Entry 3LQR (X-ray diffraction, 3.90 A resolution); this record covers chains A and B.

# Chain A (and B)
Protein: Cell death protein 4
From: Caenorhabditis elegans
Notes: chain B of this document is another copy of the same molecule, construct and numbering; everything in this record applies to it too
UniProt: P30429 (CED4_CAEEL); residues 1-549 here = UniProt positions 1-549
Chain sequence (549 residues; each row starts with the number of its first residue):
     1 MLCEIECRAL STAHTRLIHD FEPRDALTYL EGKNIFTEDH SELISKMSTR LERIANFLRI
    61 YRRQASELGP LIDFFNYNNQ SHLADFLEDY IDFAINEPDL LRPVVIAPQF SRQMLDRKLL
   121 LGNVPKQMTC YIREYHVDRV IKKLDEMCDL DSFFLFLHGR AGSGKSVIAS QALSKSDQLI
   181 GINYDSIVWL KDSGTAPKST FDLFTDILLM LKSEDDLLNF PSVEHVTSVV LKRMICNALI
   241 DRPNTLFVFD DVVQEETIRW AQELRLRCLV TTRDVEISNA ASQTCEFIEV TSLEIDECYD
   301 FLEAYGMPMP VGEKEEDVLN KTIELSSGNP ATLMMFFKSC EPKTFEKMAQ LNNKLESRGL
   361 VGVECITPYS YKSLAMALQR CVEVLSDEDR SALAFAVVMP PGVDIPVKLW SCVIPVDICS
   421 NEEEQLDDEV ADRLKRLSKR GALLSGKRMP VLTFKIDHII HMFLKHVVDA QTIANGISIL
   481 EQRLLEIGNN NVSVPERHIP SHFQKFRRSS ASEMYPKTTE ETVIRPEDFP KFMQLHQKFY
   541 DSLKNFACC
Disordered / not traced: 417-423, 488-520, 544-549 (chain B: 417-425, 488-520, 544-549)
Small-molecule neighbours: ATP (adenosine-5'-triphosphate): Met128, Tyr131, Arg160, Gly162, Ser163, Gly164, Lys165, Ser166, Val167, Gln171, Lys191, Asp250, Asp251, Thr271, Arg273, Phe301, Tyr305, Pro330, Ala331, Met334, Thr367, Pro368, Tyr369, Tyr371
Swiss-Prot annotation at these positions:
  - binding site (ATP): Tyr131, Gly162, Gly164, Lys165, Ser166, Val167, Arg273, Thr367, Tyr369
  - binding site (Mg(2+)): Ser166
  - mutagenesis: Gln80 to Cys549 (In n1162; reduces the number of apoptotic corpses and restores the number of male tail rays in an icd-1 RNAi background), Val230 (V230D: Loss of dimerization without affecting interaction with ced-9, loss of ced-3 activation and severe reduction in the number of cell corpses in embryos in a ced-1 mutant background ...), Arg233 (R233E: Severe reduction in the number of cell corpses in embryos in a ced-1 mutant background ...), Met234 (M234E: Loss of dimerization without affecting interaction with ced-9, loss of ced-3 activation and severe reduction in the number of cell corpses in embryos in a ced-1 mutant background ...), Asp250 to Asp251 (Severe reduction in the number of cell corpses in embryos in a ced-1 mutant background), Ile258 (I258N: In n1948; no effect on the interaction with mac-1), Ala394 (A394W: Reduced interaction with ced-3)

# Chain A / chain B interface
Contacting residue pairs (54; chain A residue first):
  His19(A) with Met1(B)
  Asp20(A) with Met1(B); Arg63(B)
  Glu22(A) with Arg59(B), salt bridge; Arg63(B), salt bridge
  Asp25(A) with His40(B), salt bridge
  Arg50(A) with Arg63(B)
  Tyr77(A) with Asp39(B), hydrogen bond
  Asn78(A) with Thr37(B); Gln64(B), hydrogen bond (backbone-side chain)
  Asn79(A) with Asn34(B), hydrogen bond (side chain-backbone); Ile35(B); Phe36(B), hydrogen bond (side chain-backbone); Gln64(B)
  Gln80(A) with Gln64(B)
  Asp116(A) with Arg265(B)
  Leu119(A) with Arg265(B)
  Leu120(A) with Cys236(B), hydrophobic; Leu264(B); Arg265(B)
  Val124(A) with Arg265(B), hydrogen bond (backbone-side chain)
  Pro125(A) with Arg265(B)
  Lys126(A) with Ser282(B); Gln283(B)
  Met128(A) with Ser282(B)
  Asp206(A) with Thr227(B); Val229(B)
  Leu209(A) with Val230(B), hydrophobic; Arg233(B)
  Met210(A) with Arg233(B), hydrogen bond (backbone-side chain)
  Lys212(A) with Arg233(B)
  Ser213(A) with Arg233(B)
  Glu214(A) with Asn237(B); Ile240(B)
  Leu217(A) with Arg233(B); Asn237(B)
  Lys338(A) with Asn279(B)
  Glu341(A) with Asp432(B); Lys435(B)
  Pro342(A) with Arg448(B)
  Thr344(A) with Arg448(B)
  Lys347(A) with Asp432(B), salt bridge
  Gln350(A) with Asp428(B); Asp432(B)
  Lys354(A) with Glu429(B)
  Arg358(A) with Glu429(B), salt bridge
  Ile366(A) with Glu276(B); Asn279(B); Ala280(B)
  Thr367(A) with Arg259(B); Asn279(B)
  Pro368(A) with Arg259(B); Asn279(B)
  Tyr369(A) with Arg259(B), hydrogen bond (backbone-side chain)
Interface residues without a listed pair, chain A (44 interface residues in all): Phe21, His82, Leu121, Asn123, Ser174, Leu211, Arg242, Glu346, Cys365
Interface residues without a listed pair, chain B (39 interface residues in all): Met234, Ala238, Leu239, Glu255, Gln262, Glu263, Ala281, Ala431, Arg436

# Summary
The interface between chain A and chain B involves 44 residues on one side and 39 on the other; the contacts
include 7 hydrogen bonds and 5 salt bridges. Among the polar pairs are Glu22(A)-Arg59(B), Glu22(A)-Arg63(B)
and Asp25(A)-His40(B). Bound to chain A: ATP.
Chain A and chain B are both Cell death protein 4 (Caenorhabditis elegans); the structure, Structure of
CED-4:CED-3 complex, was determined by X-ray diffraction together with 3LQQ from the same study.
